Entry 4LG2 (X-ray diffraction, 2.70 A resolution); this record covers chains A and C of the 8 polymer chains in the assembly.

== Chain A (and C) ==
Molecule: Polymerase cofactor
Organism: Reston ebolavirus
Notes: chain C of this document is another copy of the same molecule, construct and numbering; everything in this record applies to it too
Reference sequence: Q8JPY0 (VP35_EBORR); residues 205-329 here = UniProt positions 205-329
Sequence (146 residues; row label = number of the first residue in the row):
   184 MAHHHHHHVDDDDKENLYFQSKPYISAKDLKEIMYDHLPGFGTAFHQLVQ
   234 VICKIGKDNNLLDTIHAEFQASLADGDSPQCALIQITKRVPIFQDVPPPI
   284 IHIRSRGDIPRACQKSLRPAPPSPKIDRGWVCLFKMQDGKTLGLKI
Unresolved in the structure: 184-207
Sequence notes: expression tag (184-204)
UniProt features mapped onto this chain:
  - modified residue: Ser-306 (Phosphoserine)
  - cross-link: Lys-298 (Glycyl lysine isopeptide (Lys-Gly) (interchain with G-Cter in ubiquitin))
Reported in the primary citation:
  - binding site for dsRNA: Lys-271, Arg-301, Arg-311, Lys-328 (by similarity / conservation)
  - binding site for dsRNA: Arg-294 (by similarity / conservation)
  - binding site for dsRNA: Lys-298 (by similarity / conservation)

== Interface between chain A and chain C ==
Contacting residue pairs (12):
  Arg-289(A) with Asn-242(C), hydrogen bond (side chain-backbone); Asn-243(C); Leu-244(C); Pro-274(C)
  Gly-290(A) with Pro-274(C)
  Arg-294(A) with Gln-277(C), hydrogen bond (side chain-backbone); Asp-278(C), salt bridge
  Gln-297(A) with Asp-278(C)
  Lys-298(A) with Val-279(C)
  Pro-302(A) with Asn-243(C)
  Lys-323(A) with Asn-243(C), hydrogen bond (side chain-backbone)
  Leu-325(A) with Asn-243(C)
Also at the interface, not in a pair above, chain A (9 interface residues in all): Asp-321
Also at the interface, not in a pair above, chain C (9 interface residues in all): Thr-247, Ile-275

== Overview ==
Chain A and chain C each contribute 9 residues to their interface; the contacts include 3 hydrogen bonds and 1
salt bridge. Polar contacts include Arg-294(A)/Asp-278(C), Arg-289(A)/Asn-242(C) and Arg-294(A)/Gln-277(C).
From the paper: a binding site for dsRNA at Lys-271(A), Arg-301(A) and Arg-311(A) among others.
Both chains are Polymerase cofactor (Reston ebolavirus). Entry 4LG2 (Crystal structure of Reston Ebola virus
VP35 RNA binding domain bound to 12-bp dsRNA) was determined by X-ray diffraction.
